Entry 6KOD (X-ray diffraction, 3.00 A resolution); this record covers chains A and B.

== Chain A (and B) ==
Molecule: Pyridine nucleotide-disulphide oxidoreductase dimerisation region
From: Escherichia coli BL21(DE3)
Notes: chain B of this document is another copy of the same molecule, construct and numbering; everything in this record applies to it too
Reference sequence: A0A140ND83 (A0A140ND83_ECOBD); residues 1-441 here = UniProt positions 1-441
Chain sequence (448 residues; each row starts with the number of its first residue; numbers below 1 keep their minus sign (Gly-6 is residue -6)):
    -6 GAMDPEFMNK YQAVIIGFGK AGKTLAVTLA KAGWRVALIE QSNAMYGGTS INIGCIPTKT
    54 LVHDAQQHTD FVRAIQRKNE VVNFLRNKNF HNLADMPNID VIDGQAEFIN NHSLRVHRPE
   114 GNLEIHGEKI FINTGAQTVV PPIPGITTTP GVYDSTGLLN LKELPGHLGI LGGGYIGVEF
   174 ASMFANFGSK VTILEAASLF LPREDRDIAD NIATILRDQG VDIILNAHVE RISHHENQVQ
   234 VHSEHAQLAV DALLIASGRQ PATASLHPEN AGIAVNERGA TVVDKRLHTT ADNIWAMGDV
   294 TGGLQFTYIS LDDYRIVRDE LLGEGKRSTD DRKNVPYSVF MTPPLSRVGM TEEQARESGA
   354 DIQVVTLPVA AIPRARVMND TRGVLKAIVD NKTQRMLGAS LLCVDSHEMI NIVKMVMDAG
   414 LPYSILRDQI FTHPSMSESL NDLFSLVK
Unresolved in the structure: -6 to 1 (chain B: -6 to 0)
Construct notes: expression tag (-6 to 0); engineered mutation Ser43 (Cys in A0A140ND83)
Metal / ion sites: Cu ion site 1 near His56 (its only coordinating residue here); Cu ion site 2 near His61 (its only coordinating residue here); Cu ion site 3 near His84 (its only coordinating residue here); Cu ion site 4 near His105 (its only coordinating residue here); Cu ion site 5 near His110 (its only coordinating residue here); Cu ion site 6 near His160 (its only coordinating residue here); Cu ion site 7 near His235 (its only coordinating residue here); Cu ion site 8 near His238 (its only coordinating residue here); Cu ion site 9 near His260 (its only coordinating residue here); Cu ion site 10 near His281 (its only coordinating residue here)
Small-molecule neighbours: FAD (flavin-adenine dinucleotide): Ile9, Gly10, Phe11, Gly12, Lys13, Ala14, Ile32, Glu33, Gln34, Ser35, Met38, Gly41, Thr42, Ser43, Ile46, Gly47, Cys48, Thr51, Lys52, Gly97, Gln98, Ala99, Asn126, Thr127, Gly128, Ala129, Ser148, Ile169, Glu172, Phe173, Arg252, Ser258, Leu259, Met290, Gly291, Asp292, Gln298, Phe299, Thr300, Tyr301, Ser303, Phe333
Reported in the primary citation:
  - mutagenesis - C43S: abolished binding to Cu ion
  - mutagenesis - C48S: increased catalytic activity on Cu2+
  - mutagenesis - C396S: unchanged catalytic activity
  - mutagenesis - K13A/K16A (1.3-fold): decreased catalytic activity on Cu2+
  - catalytic residues: Cys48, His426, Glu431 (proposed by the authors, not directly observed)

== Chain A / chain B interface ==
Pairs across the interface - 101 pairs, chain A then chain B:
  Ser43(A) - His426(B)
  Cys48(A) - His426(B)  hydrogen bond
  Cys48(A) - Pro427(B)  hydrophobic
  Ile49(A) - Val370(B)
  Ile49(A) - His426(B)
  Lys52(A) - Val370(B)
  Lys52(A) - Pro427(B)
  Thr53(A) - Val370(B)
  His56(A) - Val370(B)
  His56(A) - Met371(B)
  Gln60(A) - Gln60(B)
  Arg70(A) - Arg369(B)  hydrogen bond (side chain-backbone)
  Arg70(A) - Val370(B)  hydrogen bond (side chain-backbone)
  Arg70(A) - Asn372(B)
  Val74(A) - Arg369(B)
  Phe77(A) - Arg369(B)
  Leu78(A) - Pro366(B)  hydrophobic
  Leu78(A) - Arg369(B)
  Thr300(A) - His426(B)
  Tyr301(A) - Ile423(B)  hydrophobic
  Tyr301(A) - Phe424(B)
  Tyr301(A) - Thr425(B)
  Tyr301(A) - His426(B)
  Ile302(A) - Ile423(B)  hydrophobic
  Leu304(A) - Asn434(B)
  Asp305(A) - Ile423(B)
  Arg308(A) - Arg420(B)
  Arg308(A) - Asp421(B)
  Arg308(A) - Gln422(B)
  Arg308(A) - Ile423(B)
  Arg325(A) - Ile423(B)
  Ser331(A) - Thr425(B)
  Phe333(A) - Arg367(B)
  Phe333(A) - His426(B)
  Phe333(A) - Pro427(B)
  Pro366(A) - Ile49(B)  hydrophobic
  Pro366(A) - Leu78(B)  hydrophobic
  Arg367(A) - Lys52(B)
  Arg367(A) - Phe333(B)
  Arg367(A) - His400(B)  hydrogen bond
  Arg369(A) - Arg70(B)  hydrogen bond (backbone-side chain)
  Arg369(A) - Val74(B)
  Arg369(A) - Phe77(B)
  Val370(A) - Ile49(B)
  Val370(A) - Lys52(B)
  Val370(A) - Thr53(B)
  Val370(A) - His56(B)  hydrogen bond (backbone-side chain)
  Val370(A) - Arg70(B)  hydrogen bond (backbone-side chain)
  Met371(A) - His56(B)
  Asn372(A) - Arg70(B)  hydrogen bond
  Asp398(A) - Asp398(B)
  Asp398(A) - Glu401(B)
  His400(A) - Arg367(B)
  His400(A) - Thr425(B)  hydrogen bond (backbone-side chain)
  Glu401(A) - Ser428(B)
  Glu401(A) - Met429(B)  hydrogen bond (side chain-backbone)
  Glu401(A) - Ser430(B)  hydrogen bond
  Ile403(A) - Thr425(B)
  Asn404(A) - Ile405(B)
  Asn404(A) - Phe424(B)
  Asn404(A) - Thr425(B)  hydrogen bond
  Asn404(A) - Ser430(B)  hydrogen bond
  Ile405(A) - Asn404(B)
  Ile405(A) - Ile405(B)  hydrophobic
  Ile405(A) - Met408(B)
  Lys407(A) - Gln422(B)
  Lys407(A) - Ile423(B)
  Met408(A) - Ile405(B)  hydrophobic
  Met408(A) - Met408(B)  hydrophobic
  Met408(A) - Val409(B)  hydrophobic
  Met408(A) - Gln422(B)
  Val409(A) - Met408(B)  hydrophobic
  Asp411(A) - Gln422(B)
  Arg420(A) - Arg308(B)
  Asp421(A) - Arg308(B)  hydrogen bond (backbone-side chain)
  Gln422(A) - Arg308(B)  hydrogen bond (backbone-side chain)
  Gln422(A) - Lys407(B)
  Ile423(A) - Tyr301(B)  hydrophobic
  Ile423(A) - Asp305(B)
  Ile423(A) - Arg308(B)
  Ile423(A) - Lys407(B)
  Phe424(A) - Tyr301(B)
  Phe424(A) - Asn404(B)
  Thr425(A) - Tyr301(B)
  Thr425(A) - His400(B)  hydrogen bond (side chain-backbone)
  Thr425(A) - Ile403(B)
  Thr425(A) - Asn404(B)  hydrogen bond
  His426(A) - Ser43(B)  hydrogen bond
  His426(A) - Cys48(B)
  His426(A) - Thr300(B)
  His426(A) - Tyr301(B)
  His426(A) - Phe333(B)
  Pro427(A) - Cys48(B)  hydrophobic
  Pro427(A) - Lys52(B)
  Pro427(A) - Phe333(B)
  Ser428(A) - His400(B)
  Ser428(A) - Glu401(B)
  Met429(A) - Glu401(B)  hydrogen bond (backbone-side chain)
  Ser430(A) - Glu401(B)  hydrogen bond
  Ser430(A) - Asn404(B)
  Asn434(A) - Arg308(B)
Interface residues without a listed pair, chain A (50 interface residues in all): Pro329, Leu419
Interface residues without a listed pair, chain B (49 interface residues in all): Leu304, Arg325, Pro329, Ser331, Met402, Leu419

== Summary ==
50 residues of chain A and 49 residues of chain B are in contact, with 20 hydrogen bonds. Among the polar
pairs are Cys48(A)-His426(B), Arg70(A)-Arg369(B) and Arg70(A)-Val370(B). Ligands of chain A: flavin-adenine
dinucleotide. The paper reports catalytic residues Cys48(A), His426(A) and Glu431(A); C43S of chain A
abolishes binding to Cu ion; 4 substitutions were tested in all.
Chain A and chain B are both Pyridine nucleotide-disulphide oxidoreductase dimerisation region (Escherichia
coli BL21(DE3)); the structure, Cu(II) complex of HOCl-induced flavoprotein disulfide reductase RclA C43S
mutant from Escherichia coli, was determined by X-ray diffraction, deposited together with 6KGY and 6KYY.
